Entry 3MG7 (X-ray diffraction, 2.78 A resolution); this record covers chains Q and R of the 28 polymer chains in the assembly.

[Chain Q]
Molecule: Proteasome component PRE6
From: Saccharomyces cerevisiae
Notes: EC 3.4.25.1
Reference sequence: P40303 (PSA7_YEAST); the construct lacks a stretch of the UniProt sequence and is renumbered around it, so the offset changes along the chain: 5-62 = UniProt 1-58; 63-143 = UniProt 60-140; 145-180 = UniProt 144-179; 182-203 = UniProt 184-205; 1 more segments
Sequence (243 residues; numbered 5 to 243 plus 7 insertion-coded residues; 3 numbers in that range are skipped by the numbering (no residue carries them; nothing is unmodelled there); the number before each row is that of its first residue; a row labelled like 180A-180D holds insertion residues (180A, then the next letters in order)):
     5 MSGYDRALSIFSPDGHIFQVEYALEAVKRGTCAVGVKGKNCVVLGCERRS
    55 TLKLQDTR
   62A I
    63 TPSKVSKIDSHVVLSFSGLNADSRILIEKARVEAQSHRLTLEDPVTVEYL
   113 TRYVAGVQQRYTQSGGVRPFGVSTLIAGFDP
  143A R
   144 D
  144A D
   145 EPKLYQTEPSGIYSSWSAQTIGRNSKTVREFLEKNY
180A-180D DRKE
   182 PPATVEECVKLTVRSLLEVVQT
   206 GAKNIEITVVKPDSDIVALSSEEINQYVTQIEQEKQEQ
Not modelled in the structure: 5-6
UniProt features mapped onto this chain:
  - modified residue: Thr-63 (Phosphothreonine)

[Chain R]
Molecule: Proteasome component PUP2
From: Saccharomyces cerevisiae
Notes: EC 3.4.25.1
Reference sequence: P32379 (PSA5_YEAST); the construct lacks a stretch of the UniProt sequence and is renumbered around it, so the offset changes along the chain: 1-123 = UniProt 1-123; 125-144 = UniProt 131-150; 145-202 = UniProt 152-209; 205-209 = UniProt 210-214; 2 more segments
Sequence (250 residues; each row starts with the number of its first residue; note: 4 numbers in that range are skipped by the numbering (no residue carries them; nothing is unmodelled there); a row labelled like 123A-123G holds insertion residues (123A, then the next letters in order)):
     1 MFLTRSEYDRGVSTFSPEGRLFQVEYSLEAIKLGSTAIGIATKEGVVLGV
    51 EKRATSPLLESDSIEKIVEIDRHIGCAMSGLTADARSMIEHARTAAVTHN
   101 LYYDEDINVESLTQSVCDLALRF
123A-123G GEGASGE
   125 ERLMSRPFGVALLIAGHDAD
  144A D
   145 GYQLFHAEPSGTFYRYNAKAIGSGSEGAQAELLNEWHSSLTLKEAELLVL
   195 KILKQVME
   205 EKLDE
209A-209B NN
   210 AQLSCITKQDGFKIYDNEKTAELI
   235 KELKEKEAAE
Not modelled in the structure: 1-8

[How chain Q and chain R interact]
Residue-residue contacts (66):
  Asp-9(Q) / Glu-123B(R)
  Asp-9(Q) / Gly-123C(R)
  Arg-10(Q) / Glu-123B(R)
  Ala-11(Q) / Val-12(R)  hydrophobic
  Ala-11(Q) / Glu-123B(R)  hydrogen bond (backbone-side chain)
  Ala-11(Q) / Ser-129(R)
  Ser-13(Q) / Ser-129(R)
  Ser-13(Q) / Arg-130(R)
  Ile-14(Q) / Val-12(R)  hydrophobic
  Ile-14(Q) / Gln-23(R)
  Phe-15(Q) / Gln-23(R)
  Phe-15(Q) / Tyr-26(R)  hydrophobic
  Phe-15(Q) / Ser-27(R)
  Phe-15(Q) / Leu-81(R)  hydrophobic
  Phe-15(Q) / Arg-130(R)
  Phe-15(Q) / Pro-131(R)
  Phe-15(Q) / Phe-132(R)
  Phe-15(Q) / Gly-133(R)
  Ser-16(Q) / Tyr-26(R)
  Pro-17(Q) / Tyr-26(R)  hydrophobic
  Pro-17(Q) / Glu-29(R)
  Asp-18(Q) / Glu-29(R)
  Asp-18(Q) / Leu-33(R)
  Gly-19(Q) / Tyr-26(R)
  Gly-19(Q) / Glu-29(R)
  Gly-19(Q) / Ala-30(R)
  His-20(Q) / Leu-33(R)
  Ile-21(Q) / Leu-81(R)  hydrophobic
  Ile-21(Q) / Arg-130(R)
  Lys-41(Q) / Glu-60(R)  salt bridge
  Arg-114(Q) / Arg-86(R)
  Gln-121(Q) / Ala-83(R)
  Gln-121(Q) / Asp-84(R)
  Gln-121(Q) / Arg-130(R)
  Thr-124(Q) / Arg-130(R)  hydrogen bond
  Gln-125(Q) / Met-128(R)
  Gln-125(Q) / Ser-129(R)  hydrogen bond (backbone-backbone)
  Gln-125(Q) / Arg-130(R)
  Gln-125(Q) / Phe-132(R)
  Ser-126(Q) / Ser-129(R)  hydrogen bond (backbone-side chain)
  Gly-127(Q) / Ser-129(R)
  Ser-154(Q) / Ala-83(R)
  Gly-155(Q) / Ala-83(R)
  Ile-156(Q) / Thr-82(R)
  Ile-156(Q) / Ala-83(R)
  Tyr-157(Q) / Arg-86(R)  hydrogen bond
  Ser-158(Q) / Leu-59(R)
  Ser-158(Q) / Ser-63(R)
  Ser-159(Q) / Leu-59(R)
  Ser-159(Q) / Glu-60(R)  hydrogen bond (backbone-backbone)
  Ser-159(Q) / Ser-63(R)  hydrogen bond (backbone-side chain)
  Trp-160(Q) / Ser-56(R)
  Trp-160(Q) / Leu-58(R)
  Trp-160(Q) / Leu-59(R)  hydrophobic
  Trp-160(Q) / Glu-60(R)
  Ser-161(Q) / Leu-58(R)  hydrogen bond (backbone-backbone)
  Ser-161(Q) / Glu-60(R)  hydrogen bond (backbone-side chain)
  Ala-162(Q) / Leu-58(R)
  Leu-176(Q) / Leu-58(R)  hydrophobic
  Glu-177(Q) / Ser-56(R)  hydrogen bond
  Glu-177(Q) / Pro-57(R)
  Tyr-180(Q) / Leu-58(R)  hydrophobic
  Arg-180B(Q) / Pro-57(R)  hydrogen bond (side chain-backbone)
  Arg-180B(Q) / Leu-58(R)  hydrogen bond (side chain-backbone)
  Arg-180B(Q) / Leu-59(R)  hydrogen bond (side chain-backbone)
  Arg-180B(Q) / Glu-60(R)
Interface residues without a listed pair, chain Q (33 interface residues in all): Arg-173
Interface residues without a listed pair, chain R (28 interface residues in all): Thr-55, Ser-87

[Overview]
Chain Q and chain R form an interface of 33 and 28 residues respectively, with 13 hydrogen bonds and 1 salt
bridge. Among the polar pairs are Lys-41(Q)/Glu-60(R), Ala-11(Q)/Glu-123B(R) and Thr-124(Q)/Arg-130(R).
Here chain Q is Proteasome component PRE6 and chain R is Proteasome component PUP2, both from Saccharomyces
cerevisiae. Entry 3MG7 (Structure of yeast 20S open-gate proteasome with Compound 8) was determined by X-ray
diffraction (same publication as 3MG0, 3MG6, 3MG8 and 3MG4).
